8UY1 - chains D and A of the 4 polymer chains in the assembly; structure by X-ray diffraction, 3.49 A resolution.

[Chain D (and A)]
Protein: Methylenetetrahydrofolate reductase-like protein
From: Thermochaetoides thermophila DSM 1495
Notes: chain A of this document is another copy of the same molecule, construct and numbering; everything in this record applies to it too
Reference sequence: G0S5U9 (G0S5U9_CHATD); residue numbers follow UniProt; this construct covers 1-614
Amino-acid sequence (617 residues; row label = number of the first residue in the row; numbers below 1 keep their minus sign (Ser-2 is residue -2)):
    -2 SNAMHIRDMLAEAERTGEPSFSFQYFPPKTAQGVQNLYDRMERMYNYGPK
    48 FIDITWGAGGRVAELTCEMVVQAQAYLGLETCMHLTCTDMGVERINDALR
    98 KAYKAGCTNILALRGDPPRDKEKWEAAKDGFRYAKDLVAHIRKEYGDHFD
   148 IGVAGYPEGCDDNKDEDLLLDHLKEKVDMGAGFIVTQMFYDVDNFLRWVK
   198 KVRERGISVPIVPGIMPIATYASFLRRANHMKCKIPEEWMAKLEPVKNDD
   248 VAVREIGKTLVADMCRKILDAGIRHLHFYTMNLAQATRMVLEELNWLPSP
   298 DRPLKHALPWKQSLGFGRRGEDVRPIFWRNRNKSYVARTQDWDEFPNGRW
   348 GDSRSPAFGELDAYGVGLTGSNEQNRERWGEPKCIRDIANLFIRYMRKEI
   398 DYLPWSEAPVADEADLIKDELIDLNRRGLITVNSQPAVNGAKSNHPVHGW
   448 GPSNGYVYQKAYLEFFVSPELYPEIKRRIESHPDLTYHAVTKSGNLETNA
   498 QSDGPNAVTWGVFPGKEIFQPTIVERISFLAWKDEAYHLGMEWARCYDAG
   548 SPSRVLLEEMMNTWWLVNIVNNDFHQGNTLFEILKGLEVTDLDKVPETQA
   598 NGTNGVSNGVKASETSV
Unresolved in the structure: -2, 116-121, 597-614 (chain A: 596-614)
Differences from the reference sequence: expression tag (-2 to 0); engineered mutation Gln21 (Glu in G0S5U9), Met393 (Leu in G0S5U9), Phe516 (Val in G0S5U9)
Ligand contacts: FAD (flavin-adenine dinucleotide): Gln21, Thr52, Trp53, His81, Thr83, Leu108, Ala109, Leu110, Arg111, Gly112, Asp113, Tyr130, Ala131, Lys132, Ala151, Gly152, Tyr153, Cys157, Asp159, Asn160, Leu165, Leu166, His169, Glu172, Lys173, Val182, Thr183, Gln184, Tyr276
What the authors report for this chain:
  - binding site for flavin-adenine dinucleotide: Thr52, His81
  - contacts within the chain: Arg315-Glu318, Arg315-Thr336
  - mutagenesis - R315C: decreased catalytic activity
  - allosteric site: Arg326
  - conformationally variable residues (loop rearrangement, order/disorder transition): Leu301 to Leu305, Asn329 to Gln337

[How chain D and chain A interact]
Pairs across the interface - 6 pairs, chain D then chain A:
  Asn492(D) with Arg523(A), hydrogen bond; Leu527(A)
  Asp500(D) with Glu494(A)
  Arg523(D) with Asn492(A), hydrogen bond; Leu493(A)
  Leu527(D) with Asn492(A)
Other interface residues (no listed pair), chain D (6 interface residues in all): Gly491, Leu493
Other interface residues (no listed pair), chain A (6 interface residues in all): Gly491

[Summary]
Chain D and chain A each contribute 6 residues to their interface, with 2 hydrogen bonds. The hydrogen-bonded
pair is Asn492(D)-Arg523(A). Bound to chain D: flavin-adenine dinucleotide. From the paper: a binding site for
flavin-adenine dinucleotide at Thr52(D) and His81(D); R315C of chain D reduces catalytic activity.
Both chains are Methylenetetrahydrofolate reductase-like protein (Thermochaetoides thermophila DSM 1495).
Entry 8UY1 (Methylenetetrahydrofolate reductase from Chaetomium thermophilum DSM 1495, Active (R) State) was
determined by X-ray diffraction (same publication as 8UY2).
